PDB entry 8AB7 | electron microscopy, 3.30 A resolution | chains Q and O of the 20 polymer chains in the assembly

[Chain Q]
Name: YALI0F24673p
Organism: Yarrowia lipolytica
UniProt: Q6C0H4 (Q6C0H4_YARLI); residues 11-147 here correspond to UniProt positions 1-137 (UniProt number = residue number - 10)
Amino-acid sequence (137 residues; numbered 11 to 147; the number before each row is that of its first residue):
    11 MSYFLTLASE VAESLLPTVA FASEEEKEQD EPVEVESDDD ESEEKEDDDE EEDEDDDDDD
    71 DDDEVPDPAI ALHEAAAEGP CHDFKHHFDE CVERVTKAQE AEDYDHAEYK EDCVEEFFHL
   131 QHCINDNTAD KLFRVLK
Disordered / not traced: 11-75, 147
Disulfide bonds: Cys-91/Cys-133, Cys-101/Cys-123

[Chain O]
Name: YALI0A17468p
Organism: Yarrowia lipolytica
UniProt: Q6CGP7 (Q6CGP7_YARLI); residue numbers follow UniProt; this construct covers 1-330
Amino-acid sequence (330 residues; each row starts with the number of its first residue):
     1 MRRRRIGVWP ENRRVSRLWV SLSPRSCVTC PVPTNQNPPI NNHHTPILTQ MFKAIPLRQA
    61 LLGISSAVCA GATTTYYYTT KAEAMTAAEH GLHPAEYPWP QNGMLSTFDH ASLRRGYQVY
   121 KEVCAACHSL DRIAWRNLVG VTHTTDEAKA FAEELEYDDE PDDEGNPRKR PGKLADYIPG
   181 PYPNEQAARA ANQGALPPDL SLIAKARHGG ADYIFALLTG YPDEPPAGVV LAPGMNYNPY
   241 FPGGGIGMAR TLFDGVVEYE DGTPATTSQM AKDVAAFLTW AAEPEHDERK KLGLKAIIVI
   301 SAMLGLSVYI KKFKWSPIKN RKFIYNPPKN
Disordered / not traced: 1-84, 329-330
Metal / ion sites: heme c Fe: His-128, Met-248
Residues lining bound ligands:
  - heme c (HEC): Val-119, Val-123, Cys-124, Cys-127, His-128, Asn-192, Ala-195, Leu-196, Pro-197, Pro-198, Leu-200, Ile-203, Arg-207, Tyr-213, Ile-214, Leu-217, Leu-218, Phe-241, Ile-246, Gly-247, Met-248, Thr-251, Leu-252, Val-274, Leu-278
  - phosphatidylethanolamine (PTY): Leu-292, Lys-295, Ala-296, Val-299, Ile-300

[How chain Q and chain O interact]
Contacting residue pairs (42):
  Pro-76(Q) / Thr-266(O)
  Asp-77(Q) / Asp-254(O)
  Asp-77(Q) / Thr-266(O)
  Asp-77(Q) / Thr-267(O)  hydrogen bond (side chain-backbone)
  Asp-77(Q) / Ser-268(O)  hydrogen bond (side chain-backbone)
  Pro-78(Q) / Thr-266(O)
  Ala-79(Q) / Ser-268(O)
  Val-102(Q) / Ala-227(O)  hydrophobic
  Val-105(Q) / Ala-227(O)
  Val-105(Q) / Gly-228(O)
  Glu-121(Q) / Gly-228(O)
  Asp-122(Q) / Ala-227(O)
  Asp-122(Q) / Gly-228(O)
  Cys-123(Q) / Ala-227(O)  hydrogen bond (backbone-backbone)
  Val-124(Q) / Ala-88(O)  hydrophobic
  Val-124(Q) / Val-229(O)  hydrophobic
  Phe-127(Q) / Pro-222(O)  hydrophobic
  Phe-127(Q) / Pro-226(O)  hydrophobic
  Phe-127(Q) / Pro-239(O)  hydrophobic
  Phe-128(Q) / Ala-87(O)
  Phe-128(Q) / Gly-91(O)
  Phe-128(Q) / Leu-92(O)
  Phe-128(Q) / Tyr-237(O)
  Phe-128(Q) / Pro-239(O)
  Gln-131(Q) / Leu-92(O)
  His-132(Q) / Leu-92(O)
  His-132(Q) / His-93(O)  hydrogen bond
  Asn-135(Q) / Ala-95(O)
  Asn-135(Q) / Tyr-240(O)  hydrogen bond
  Ala-139(Q) / Glu-96(O)
  Ala-139(Q) / Tyr-97(O)  hydrophobic
  Ala-139(Q) / Pro-98(O)
  Asp-140(Q) / Pro-98(O)
  Leu-142(Q) / Phe-215(O)  hydrophobic
  Leu-142(Q) / Ser-268(O)
  Phe-143(Q) / Tyr-97(O)  hydrophobic
  Phe-143(Q) / Pro-98(O)  hydrophobic
  Phe-143(Q) / Trp-99(O)  hydrophobic
  Phe-143(Q) / Phe-215(O)  hydrophobic
  Phe-143(Q) / Lys-272(O)
  Leu-146(Q) / Gln-269(O)
  Leu-146(Q) / Lys-272(O)
Other interface residues (no listed pair), chain Q (23 interface residues in all): Phe-98, Thr-106, Gln-109

[Overview]
Chain Q and chain O form an interface of 23 and 25 residues respectively; the contacts include 5 hydrogen
bonds. Polar pairs include Asp-77(Q)/Thr-267(O), Asp-77(Q)/Ser-268(O) and His-132(Q)/His-93(O). Bound to chain
O: phosphatidylethanolamine and heme c. His-128(O) and Met-248(O) form the heme c Fe site.
Chain Q is YALI0F24673p and chain O is YALI0A17468p, both from Yarrowia lipolytica; the structure, Complex
III2 from Yarrowia lipolytica, atovaquone and antimycin A bound, was determined by electron microscopy
together with 8AB6, 8AB8, 8AB9, 8ABA, 8ABB, 8ABE and 11 further entries from the same study.
